PDB entry 9IK9 | electron microscopy, 3.37 A resolution | chains D and F of the 6 polymer chains in the assembly

[Chain D]
Molecule: Somatostatin receptor type 1
Source organism: Homo sapiens
Reference sequence: P30872 (SSR1_HUMAN); residue numbers follow UniProt; this construct covers 1-391
Chain sequence (393 residues; row label = number of the first residue in the row):
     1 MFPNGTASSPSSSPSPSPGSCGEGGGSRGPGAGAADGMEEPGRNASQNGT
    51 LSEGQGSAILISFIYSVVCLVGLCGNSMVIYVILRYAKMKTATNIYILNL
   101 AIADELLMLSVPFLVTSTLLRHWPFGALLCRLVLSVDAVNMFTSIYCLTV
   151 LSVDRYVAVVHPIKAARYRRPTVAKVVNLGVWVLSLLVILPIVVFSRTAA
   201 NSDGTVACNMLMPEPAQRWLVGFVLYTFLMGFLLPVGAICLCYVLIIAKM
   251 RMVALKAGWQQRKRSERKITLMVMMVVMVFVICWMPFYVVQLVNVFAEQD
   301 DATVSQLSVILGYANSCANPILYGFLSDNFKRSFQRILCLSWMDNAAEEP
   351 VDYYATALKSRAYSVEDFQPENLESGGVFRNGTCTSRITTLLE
Not modelled in the structure: 1-56, 200-206, 347-393
Differences from the reference sequence: expression tag (392-393)
Cystine bridges: Cys130-Cys208

[Chain F]
Molecule: (4j2)(dcy)(dty)(dtr)k(dva)(dcy)(alo)(nh2)
Chain sequence (9 residues; row label = number of the first residue in the row):
     1 XCYWKVCXX
Modified / non-standard residues: 4J2 ((2R)-2-amino-3-(naphthalen-2-yl)propanoic acid) at position 1, ALO (allo-threonine) at position 8, NH2 (amino group) at position 9; Cys2, Cys7 (D-cysteine; DCY); Tyr3 (D-tyrosine; DTY); Trp4 (D-tryptophan; DTR); Val6 (D-valine; DVA)
Cystine bridges: Cys2-Cys7

[Interface between chain D and chain F]
Contacting residue pairs (18; chain D residue first):
  Ser117(D) - ALO_8(F)
  Asp137(D) - Trp4(F)
  Asp137(D) - Lys5(F)  salt bridge
  Cys208(D) - Val6(F)
  Asn209(D) - Val6(F)
  Leu220(D) - Tyr3(F)
  Phe223(D) - Trp4(F)
  Val224(D) - Tyr3(F)
  Phe287(D) - Trp4(F)
  Phe287(D) - Lys5(F)
  Gln291(D) - Trp4(F)
  Asp300(D) - 4J2_1(F)
  Asp300(D) - Cys2(F)
  Asp301(D) - Cys7(F)
  Ser305(D) - Trp4(F)
  Ser305(D) - Cys7(F)
  Val309(D) - Lys5(F)
  Tyr313(D) - Lys5(F)  hydrogen bond
Also at the interface, not in a pair above, chain D (20 interface residues in all): Leu114, Thr118, Met141, Val221, Asn294, Ala302

[Overview]
Chain D and chain F form an interface of 20 and 8 residues respectively; the contacts include 1 hydrogen bond
and 1 salt bridge. Polar contacts include Asp137(D)-Lys5(F) and Tyr313(D)-Lys5(F).
Chain D is Somatostatin receptor type 1 (Homo sapiens) and chain F is
(4j2)(dcy)(dty)(dtr)k(dva)(dcy)(alo)(nh2); the structure, Cryo-EM Structure of SST analogs bond SSTR1-Gi
complex, was determined by electron microscopy (same publication as 9IK8).
